Entry 8A12 (X-ray diffraction, 2.03 A resolution); this record covers chains A and E of the 3 polymer chains in the assembly.

Chain A:
Molecule: Myosin-A
Organism: Plasmodium falciparum
Reference sequence: Q8IDR3 (MYOA_PLAF7); numbering as in UniProt (aligned over 1-818)
Chain sequence (818 residues; row label = number of the first residue in the row):
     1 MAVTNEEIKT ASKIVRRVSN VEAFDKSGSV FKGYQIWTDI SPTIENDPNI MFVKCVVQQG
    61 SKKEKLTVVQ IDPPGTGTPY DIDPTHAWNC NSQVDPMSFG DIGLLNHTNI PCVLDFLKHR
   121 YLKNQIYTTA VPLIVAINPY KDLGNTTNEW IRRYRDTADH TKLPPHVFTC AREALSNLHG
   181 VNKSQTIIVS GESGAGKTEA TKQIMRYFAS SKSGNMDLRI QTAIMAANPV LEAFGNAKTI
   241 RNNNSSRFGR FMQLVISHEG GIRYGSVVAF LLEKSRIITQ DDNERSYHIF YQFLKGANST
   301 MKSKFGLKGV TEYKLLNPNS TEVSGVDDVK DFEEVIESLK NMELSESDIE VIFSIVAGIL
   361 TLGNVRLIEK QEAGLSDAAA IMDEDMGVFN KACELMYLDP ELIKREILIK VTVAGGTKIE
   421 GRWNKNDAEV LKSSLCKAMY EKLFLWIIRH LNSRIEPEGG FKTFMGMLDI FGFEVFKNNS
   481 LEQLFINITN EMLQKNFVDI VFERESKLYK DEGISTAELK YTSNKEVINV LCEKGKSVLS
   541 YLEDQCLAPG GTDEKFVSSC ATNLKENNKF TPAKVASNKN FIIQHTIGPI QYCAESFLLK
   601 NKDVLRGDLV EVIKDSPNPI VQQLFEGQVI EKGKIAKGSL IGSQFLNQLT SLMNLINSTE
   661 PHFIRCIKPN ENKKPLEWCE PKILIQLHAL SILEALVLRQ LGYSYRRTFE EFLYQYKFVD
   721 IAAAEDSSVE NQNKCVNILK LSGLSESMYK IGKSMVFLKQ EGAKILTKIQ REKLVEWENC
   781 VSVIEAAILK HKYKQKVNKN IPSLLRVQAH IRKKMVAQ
Not modelled in the structure: 1, 373-375, 632-634
Modified / non-standard residues: Ser-19 (phosphoserine; SEP)
Metal / ion sites: Mg2+: Thr-198, Ser-246 (together with ADP)
Residues lining bound ligands: ADP (adenosine-5'-diphosphate): Ile-126, Tyr-127, Asn-138, Pro-139, Tyr-140, Lys-141, Asp-142, Glu-192, Ser-193, Gly-194, Ala-195, Gly-196, Lys-197, Thr-198, Glu-199, Gln-203, Asn-242, Asn-244, Ser-246
Curated features (UniProtKB/Swiss-Prot):
  - region: Pro-661 to Glu-671 (Actin-binding)
  - binding site (ATP): Gly-191 to Thr-198
  - modified residue: Ser-19 (Phosphoserine)
Reported in the primary citation:
  - specificity-determining residues: Phe-270, Phe-471, Leu-481, Phe-485, Phe-645 (by similarity / conservation)
  - catalytic residues: Glu-474 (citing earlier work)

Chain E:
Molecule: Myosin essential light chain ELC
Organism: Plasmodium falciparum
Reference sequence: A0A2I0BQX1 (A0A2I0BQX1_PLAFO); residue numbers follow UniProt; this construct covers 1-134
Chain sequence (134 residues; row label = number of the first residue in the row):
     1 MASDMEEKFR EAFILFSSCS DHIEMYKFFE LMNSFGIILT NDEKAALPND INMDYWLNFA
    61 KKHYNYEQPF KHINNVNEQN TNVQIKIDNF LGIMKALDTR LTESDLNILL QITNPENKST
   121 LNLKTVSQKL TESI
Not modelled in the structure: 1, 82, 119

How chain A and chain E interact:
Residue-residue contacts (63; chain A residue first):
  Lys-32(A) with Met-25(E); Tyr-26(E); Phe-29(E); Lys-44(E); Ala-45(E), hydrogen bond (side chain-backbone); Leu-47(E), hydrogen bond (side chain-backbone); Asn-49(E), hydrogen bond
  Gly-33(A) with Met-25(E); Tyr-26(E)
  Tyr-34(A) with Tyr-26(E)
  Gln-35(A) with Tyr-26(E)
  Gln-58(A) with Asn-49(E), hydrogen bond
  Ile-71(A) with Glu-24(E)
  Ser-92(A) with Tyr-26(E)
  Gln-93(A) with Tyr-26(E); Glu-30(E); Arg-100(E), hydrogen bond (backbone-side chain)
  Tyr-714(A) with Asp-88(E); Lys-95(E), hydrogen bond
  Lys-717(A) with Gly-92(E)
  Phe-718(A) with Asn-89(E); Ile-93(E), hydrophobic
  Glu-725(A) with Lys-86(E), salt bridge
  Gln-770(A) with Ala-96(E)
  Arg-771(A) with Leu-97(E), hydrogen bond (side chain-backbone)
  Leu-774(A) with Ala-96(E), hydrophobic; Leu-97(E), hydrophobic
  Trp-777(A) with Ile-85(E), hydrophobic; Ile-93(E), hydrophobic; Leu-97(E)
  Glu-778(A) with Leu-97(E)
  Asn-779(A) with Ile-38(E)
  Cys-780(A) with His-72(E)
  Val-781(A) with Met-94(E), hydrophobic; Leu-97(E), hydrophobic
  Ser-782(A) with Asn-33(E)
  Val-783(A) with Asn-33(E); Gly-36(E); Phe-70(E), hydrophobic
  Ile-784(A) with Ile-73(E), hydrophobic; Leu-109(E), hydrophobic
  Glu-785(A) with Thr-99(E), hydrogen bond; Arg-100(E), hydrogen bond (side chain-backbone)
  Ala-786(A) with Phe-16(E); Glu-30(E); Asn-33(E); Ser-34(E)
  Ala-787(A) with Ser-34(E)
  Ile-788(A) with Leu-101(E), hydrophobic; Leu-109(E), hydrophobic
  Leu-789(A) with Arg-100(E)
  Lys-790(A) with Ala-12(E); Phe-16(E); Ser-34(E), hydrogen bond (side chain-backbone); Phe-35(E)
  Lys-792(A) with Asp-105(E), salt bridge
  Tyr-793(A) with Leu-15(E); Phe-16(E), hydrophobic; Lys-27(E); Arg-100(E), hydrogen bond
  Lys-794(A) with Glu-11(E), salt bridge
  Gln-795(A) with Ile-108(E)
  Val-797(A) with Leu-15(E), hydrophobic
Interface residues without a listed pair, chain A (37 interface residues in all): Gln-59, Asn-106, His-791
Interface residues without a listed pair, chain E (46 interface residues in all): Pro-48, Phe-90, Asp-98, Thr-102, Ile-112, Leu-123, Val-126, Leu-130

Summary:
37 residues of chain A face 46 of chain E across their interface; the contacts include 11 hydrogen bonds and 3
salt bridges. Among the polar pairs are Glu-725(A)/Lys-86(E), Lys-792(A)/Asp-105(E) and Lys-794(A)/Glu-11(E).
Chain A binds ADP. From the paper: the catalytic residue Glu-474(A); specificity determinants Phe-270(A),
Phe-471(A) and Leu-481(A) among others.
Chain A is Myosin-A and chain E is Myosin essential light chain ELC, both from Plasmodium falciparum; the
structure, Plasmodium falciparum Myosin A full-length, post-rigor state complexed to Mg.ATP-gamma-S, was
determined by X-ray diffraction (same publication as 8CDM and 8CDQ).
